Entry 3E0V (X-ray diffraction, 3.30 A resolution); this record covers chains A and B of the 4 polymer chains in the assembly.

# Chain A (and B)
Name: Pyruvate kinase
Source organism: Leishmania mexicana
Notes: EC 2.7.1.40; chain B of this document is another copy of the same molecule, construct and numbering; everything in this record applies to it too
UniProtKB: Q27686 (KPYK_LEIME); residues 0-498 here correspond to UniProt positions 1-499 (UniProt number = residue number + 1)
Sequence (539 residues; numbered -40 to 498; the number before each row is that of its first residue; numbers below 1 keep their minus sign (Met-40 is residue -40)):
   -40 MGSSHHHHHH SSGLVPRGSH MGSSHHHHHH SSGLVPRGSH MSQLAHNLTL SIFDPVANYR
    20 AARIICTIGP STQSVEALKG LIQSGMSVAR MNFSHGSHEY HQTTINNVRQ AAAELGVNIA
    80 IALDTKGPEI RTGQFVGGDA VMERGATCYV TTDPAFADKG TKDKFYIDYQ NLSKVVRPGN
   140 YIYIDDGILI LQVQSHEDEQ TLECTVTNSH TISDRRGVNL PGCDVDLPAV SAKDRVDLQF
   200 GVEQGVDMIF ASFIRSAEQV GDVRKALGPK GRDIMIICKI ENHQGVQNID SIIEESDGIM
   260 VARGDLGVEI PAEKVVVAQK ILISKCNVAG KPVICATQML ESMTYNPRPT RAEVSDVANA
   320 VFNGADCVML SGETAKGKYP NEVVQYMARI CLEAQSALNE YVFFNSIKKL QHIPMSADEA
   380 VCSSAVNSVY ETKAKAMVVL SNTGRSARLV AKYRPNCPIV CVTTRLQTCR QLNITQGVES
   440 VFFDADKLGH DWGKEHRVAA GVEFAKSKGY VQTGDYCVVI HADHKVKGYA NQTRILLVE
Disordered / not traced: -40 to -2, 483-488 (chain B: -40 to -3, 483-486)
Construct notes: expression tag (-40 to -1); conflict Ser382 (Gly383 in Q27686), Tyr389 (Ser390 in Q27686), Arg404 (Ala405 in Q27686), Ser405 (Gly406 in Q27686); engineered mutation Trp451 (Glu452 in Q27686)
Swiss-Prot annotation at these positions:
  - binding site (substrate): Arg49, Gly263, Asp264, Thr296
  - binding site (ATP): Asn51 to His54, Arg90
  - binding site (K(+)): Asn51, Ser53, Asp83, Thr84
  - binding site (Mg(2+)): Glu240, Asp264
  - site: Lys238 (Transition state stabilizer)

# Interface between chain A and chain B
Residue-residue contacts (84):
  Met0(A) - Ser365(B)
  Met0(A) - Lys368(B)
  Met0(A) - Leu369(B)  hydrophobic
  Ser1(A) - Ser1(B)  hydrogen bond
  Ser1(A) - Ser365(B)
  Gln2(A) - Lys279(B)
  Leu3(A) - Ser283(B)
  Leu3(A) - Val287(B)  hydrophobic
  Leu3(A) - Ser365(B)
  Leu3(A) - Ile366(B)  hydrophobic
  Asn6(A) - Lys279(B)
  Asn6(A) - Ile280(B)
  Asn6(A) - Ser283(B)  hydrogen bond
  Leu7(A) - Ser283(B)
  Leu7(A) - Lys284(B)  hydrogen bond (backbone-side chain)
  Leu7(A) - Val287(B)  hydrophobic
  Leu7(A) - Leu369(B)  hydrophobic
  Leu9(A) - Ile280(B)
  Ile11(A) - Lys273(B)
  Ile11(A) - Ala277(B)
  Phe12(A) - His242(B)
  Phe12(A) - Gln246(B)
  Val15(A) - Lys273(B)
  Asn167(A) - Arg307(B)  hydrogen bond
  His242(A) - Phe12(B)
  Gln246(A) - Phe12(B)
  Arg262(A) - Arg310(B)
  Gly263(A) - Arg310(B)
  Gly266(A) - Arg310(B)
  Ile269(A) - Ile11(B)  hydrophobic
  Glu272(A) - Val313(B)
  Glu272(A) - Arg348(B)  salt bridge
  Glu272(A) - Ile349(B)
  Glu272(A) - Glu352(B)
  Lys273(A) - Ile11(B)  hydrogen bond (side chain-backbone)
  Lys273(A) - Val15(B)
  Lys273(A) - Glu352(B)  salt bridge
  Val275(A) - Ala317(B)  hydrophobic
  Val276(A) - Ile11(B)  hydrophobic
  Val276(A) - Glu352(B)
  Val276(A) - Ala356(B)  hydrophobic
  Ala277(A) - Ile11(B)
  Lys279(A) - Asn6(B)
  Lys279(A) - Phe321(B)
  Ile280(A) - Asn6(B)
  Ile280(A) - Leu9(B)
  Ser283(A) - Asn6(B)  hydrogen bond
  Lys284(A) - Leu7(B)  hydrogen bond (side chain-backbone)
  Val287(A) - Leu3(B)  hydrophobic
  Val287(A) - Leu7(B)  hydrophobic
  Gln297(A) - Arg310(B)  hydrogen bond
  Arg307(A) - Asn167(B)
  Arg310(A) - Arg262(B)  hydrogen bond (side chain-backbone)
  Arg310(A) - Gly263(B)
  Arg310(A) - Gly266(B)
  Arg310(A) - Gln297(B)  hydrogen bond
  Ala311(A) - Ala311(B)
  Ala311(A) - Glu312(B)
  Glu312(A) - Ala311(B)
  Val313(A) - Glu272(B)
  Ser314(A) - Val275(B)
  Ser314(A) - Asp315(B)  hydrogen bond
  Asp315(A) - Ala311(B)
  Asp315(A) - Ser314(B)  hydrogen bond
  Ala317(A) - Val275(B)  hydrophobic
  Asn318(A) - Asn318(B)
  Phe321(A) - Val275(B)  hydrophobic
  Phe321(A) - Lys279(B)
  Tyr345(A) - Glu272(B)
  Arg348(A) - Glu272(B)  salt bridge
  Glu352(A) - Glu272(B)
  Glu352(A) - Lys273(B)
  Glu352(A) - Val276(B)
  Ala356(A) - Val276(B)  hydrophobic
  Phe362(A) - Leu3(B)  hydrophobic
  Ser365(A) - Met0(B)
  Ser365(A) - Leu3(B)
  Ile366(A) - Leu3(B)  hydrophobic
  Lys368(A) - Ser-2(B)
  Lys368(A) - Met0(B)
  Leu369(A) - Met0(B)  hydrophobic
  Leu369(A) - Leu3(B)  hydrophobic
  Leu369(A) - Ala4(B)  hydrophobic
  Leu369(A) - Leu7(B)  hydrophobic
Other interface residues (no listed pair), chain A (55 interface residues in all): Ala4, Ile147, Val245, Ala271, Val274, Asn286, Asn322, Ile349
Other interface residues (no listed pair), chain B (55 interface residues in all): Gln2, Ser10, Ile147, Ile269, Ala271, Val274, Asn286, Tyr345, Phe362

# Overview
The chain A/chain B interface involves 55 residues from each chain, with 12 hydrogen bonds and 3 salt bridges.
Polar pairs include Glu272(A)-Arg348(B), Lys273(A)-Glu352(B) and Ser1(A)-Ser1(B).
Both chains are Pyruvate kinase (Leishmania mexicana). Entry 3E0V (Crystal structure of pyruvate kinase from
Leishmania mexicana in complex with sulphate ions) was determined by X-ray diffraction, deposited together
with 3E0W.
